PDB entry 7M2Y | electron microscopy, 4.03 A resolution (low resolution: residue-level contacts below are approximate; hydrogen-bond / salt-bridge calls are withheld) | chains A and D of the 5 polymer chains in the assembly

[Chain A]
Molecule: Tubulin gamma chain
Source organism: Saccharomyces cerevisiae (strain ATCC 204508 / S288c)
UniProtKB: P53378 (TBG_YEAST); residue numbers follow UniProt; this construct covers 1-473
Amino-acid sequence (473 residues; each row starts with the number of its first residue):
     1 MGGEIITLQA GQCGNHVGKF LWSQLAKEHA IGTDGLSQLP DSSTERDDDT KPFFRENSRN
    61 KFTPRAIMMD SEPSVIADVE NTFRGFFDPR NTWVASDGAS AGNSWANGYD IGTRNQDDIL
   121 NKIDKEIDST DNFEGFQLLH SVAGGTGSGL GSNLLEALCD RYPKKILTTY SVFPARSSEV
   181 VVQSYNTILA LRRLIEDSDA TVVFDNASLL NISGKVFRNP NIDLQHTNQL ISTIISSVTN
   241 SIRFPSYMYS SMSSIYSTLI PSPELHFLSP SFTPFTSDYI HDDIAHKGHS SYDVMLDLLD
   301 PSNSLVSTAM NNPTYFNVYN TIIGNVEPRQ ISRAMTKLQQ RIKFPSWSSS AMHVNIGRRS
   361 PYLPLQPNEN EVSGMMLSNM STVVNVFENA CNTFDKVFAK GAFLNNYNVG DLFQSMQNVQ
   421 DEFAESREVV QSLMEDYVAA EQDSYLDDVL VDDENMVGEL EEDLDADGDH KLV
Not modelled in the structure: 1-2, 278-287, 454-473
Swiss-Prot annotation at these positions:
  - binding site (GTP): Ala-143 to Gly-149
Residues lining bound ligands: GDP (guanosine-5'-diphosphate): Ala-10, Gly-11, Gln-12, Cys-13, His-16, Glu-72, Asn-103, Ser-141, Gly-144, Gly-145, Thr-146, Gly-147, Val-172, Phe-173, Pro-174, Ala-175, Arg-176, Leu-209, Leu-224, Gln-225, Asn-228

[Chain D]
Molecule: Spindle pole body component SPC97
Source organism: Saccharomyces cerevisiae (strain ATCC 204508 / S288c)
UniProtKB: P38863 (SPC97_YEAST); numbering as in UniProt (aligned over 1-823)
Amino-acid sequence (823 residues; numbered 1 to 823; the number before each row is that of its first residue):
     1 MEIKEVDDRA ELLRYTNNIP LLGKLVNHQP LWSTNPKLKS FSLEKISAPD QRRVQEALVV
    61 KDLLNVLIGL EGTYIRYFND YEPSDPETPI EFKIAKKMDP SFKTFSRRIV RYGKQYMILT
   121 RAYEKWSDTS FGMVLQRFAY EIRRFLEDVY LKTLVERLER DFNKVPNFSI RELEQIINET
   181 EVNKQMELLY NIYEEIFREI EERRTNQSSQ EDFNNFMDSM KNESSLHLRL MVAFDTTVYP
   241 VPKGGAILKI FQQKILENLG DRSSVMFLKK LLNNISQDYC TMLYEWLTQG ILNDPYQEFM
   301 TYDDLEGKTD NIFDTRDRAW DTQYFIRKDV LLRDCDSEED KNLLFKMLRT GILLKVVRAS
   361 LQIPTIPSNS SDITIQEIND FADLMEGSNL ELYVDKCYSR ANEIFLKLFF QGYDLINVLK
   421 HLQQIFLGYQ SGHNVLKFLT KNMGELTKHY RNDNNANYDK LLQNFELERQ SENPNNLMRQ
   481 LLMIQFDTET LPQVLSHYLQ IYPEVPENNS ANDDSDPLMH ANNFKNMNAI LFDELSKERT
   541 GAYHGSNLEL YTPKSAIYHL KFDINIPYPL NIIISRTCMI KYQIILRYQL VLQYHSRLLD
   601 ETWMDLNKTP SWKYRGYSHT VKRRIVRATR VLHAKMNHFI KTIMEYFNQN VIDKEVYSLE
   661 KCYRNPTLAV AIQNELEGGL TNIMTNRCLS DLIPLQLQIF DIVYKFCKFI KSMRAKLCQL
   721 DPVLYEKHKS GMMKTLNEGY RTNNGGQEDV GYQEDAALEL IQKLIEYISN ASSIFRKCLI
   781 NFTQELSTEK FDFYDSSSVD AAGIERVLYS IVPPRSASAS SQR
Not modelled in the structure: 207-222, 307-317, 506-555, 726-750, 792-800, 815-823

[Interface between chain A and chain D]
Pairs across the interface (87):
  Thr-44(A) with Asn-475(D)
  Glu-45(A) with Asn-473(D); Asn-475(D)
  Ile-166(A) with Met-604(D)
  Pro-245(A) with Gln-430(D); His-433(D)
  Ser-246(A) with Gln-430(D); Ser-431(D); Gly-432(D)
  Tyr-247(A) with Gly-428(D); Ser-431(D); Gly-432(D); Val-435(D); Gln-589(D); Gln-593(D)
  Met-248(A) with Glu-645(D); Asn-648(D); Gln-649(D)
  Tyr-249(A) with Lys-641(D); Glu-645(D)
  Ser-250(A) with Gly-432(D); Leu-436(D)
  Ser-251(A) with Leu-436(D)
  Ser-253(A) with Asp-600(D); Glu-601(D); Met-604(D)
  Ser-254(A) with Asp-600(D); Lys-641(D)
  Tyr-256(A) with Trp-603(D); Met-604(D)
  Ser-257(A) with Asp-600(D); Trp-603(D); Asn-637(D)
  Thr-258(A) with Asn-637(D); Lys-641(D)
  Ile-260(A) with Trp-603(D)
  Pro-261(A) with Trp-603(D); Ala-634(D)
  Ser-262(A) with Arg-630(D)
  Pro-263(A) with Asn-607(D); Arg-630(D)
  Glu-264(A) with Arg-630(D)
  Asn-317(A) with His-638(D)
  Pro-328(A) with Gln-649(D); Asn-650(D)
  Ile-331(A) with Arg-806(D)
  Ser-332(A) with Ala-802(D)
  Met-335(A) with Glu-805(D); Arg-806(D); Tyr-809(D)
  Leu-338(A) with Tyr-809(D)
  Gln-339(A) with Glu-805(D); Tyr-809(D)
  Phe-344(A) with Tyr-809(D); Pro-814(D)
  Pro-345(A) with Pro-814(D)
  Ser-346(A) with Pro-814(D)
  Ser-348(A) with Lys-635(D)
  Ser-349(A) with Ser-810(D); Pro-813(D); Pro-814(D)
  Ser-350(A) with His-638(D)
  Ala-351(A) with Tyr-809(D); Ser-810(D)
  His-353(A) with His-638(D); Lys-641(D); Thr-642(D); Glu-645(D)
  Val-354(A) with Glu-645(D); Gln-649(D)
  Ile-356(A) with Gln-649(D); Asp-653(D)
  Arg-358(A) with Gln-430(D)
  Tyr-445(A) with Arg-627(D)
  Leu-446(A) with Arg-627(D)
  Asp-448(A) with Arg-623(D)
  Val-449(A) with Arg-623(D); Arg-627(D); Ala-628(D)
  Leu-450(A) with Ala-628(D); Val-631(D); Arg-776(D)
  Asp-452(A) with Arg-623(D); Arg-624(D)
  Asp-453(A) with Arg-624(D); Ile-765(D); Ser-769(D)
Interface residues without a listed pair, chain A (52 interface residues in all): Asp-47, Asp-49, Pro-163, Lys-164, Asp-199, Met-252, Asn-355
Interface residues without a listed pair, chain D (47 interface residues in all): Tyr-429, Arg-597, Lys-608, Ile-768

[Summary]
Chain A and chain D form an interface of 52 and 47 residues respectively. Bound to chain A: GDP. From UniProt:
7 GTP-binding residues on chain A.
Here chain A is Tubulin gamma chain and chain D is Spindle pole body component SPC97, both from Saccharomyces
cerevisiae (strain ATCC 204508 / S288c). Entry 7M2Y (Closed conformation of the Yeast wild-type gamma-TuRC)
was determined by electron microscopy together with 7M2W, 7M2X, 7M2Z and 7M3P from the same study.
